1MD0 - chains A and B; structure by X-ray diffraction, 2.00 A resolution.

[Chain A (and B)]
Protein: C-ets-1 protein
Organism: Mus musculus
Notes: fragment: ETS domain, Residues 300-440; chain B of this document is another copy of the same molecule, construct and numbering; everything in this record applies to it too
UniProt: P27577 (ETS1_MOUSE); residues 300-440 here = UniProt positions 300-440
Sequence (141 residues; each row starts with the number of its first residue):
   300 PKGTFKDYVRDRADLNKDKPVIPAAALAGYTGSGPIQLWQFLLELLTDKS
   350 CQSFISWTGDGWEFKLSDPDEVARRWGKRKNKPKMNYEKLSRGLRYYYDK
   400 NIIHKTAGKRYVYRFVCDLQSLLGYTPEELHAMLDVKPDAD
Disordered / not traced: 438-440
UniProt features mapped onto this chain:
  - DNA-binding region: I335 to V415 (ETS)
  - region: F304 to A312 (Helix HI-1), A323 to T330 (Helix HI-2), L418 to L422 (Helix H4), P426 to M432 (Helix H5)
  - modified residue: K305 (N6-acetyllysine)
  - mutagenesis: L429 (L429A: Reduced autoinhibition)
From the paper describing this entry:
  - conformationally variable residues (order/disorder transition): P300 to D317
  - self-association interface (contacts with another copy of this molecule); pairs are residue here / residue on that copy: Y307-Y329, I321-F304 (hydrophobic contact), L326-F304 (hydrophobic contact), Y329-F304 (hydrophobic contact), L422-F304 (hydrophobic contact), F304
  - mutagenesis - F304A, Y307A, Y424A: decreased stability
  - mutagenesis - L422A: unchanged stability

[Chain A / chain B interface]
Contacting residue pairs - 41 pairs, chain A then chain B:
  G302(A) with Y329(B), hydrogen bond (backbone-side chain)
  T303(A) with Y329(B); S420(B); L421(B); L422(B); G423(B)
  F304(A) with V320(B); I321(B), hydrophobic; P322(B); A325(B); L326(B); Y329(B); L421(B), hydrogen bond (backbone-backbone); L422(B)
  K305(A) with L422(B), hydrogen bond (backbone-backbone); G423(B), hydrogen bond (side chain-backbone); Y424(B)
  Y307(A) with A325(B); G328(B); Y329(B), hydrophobic
  V320(A) with F304(B)
  I321(A) with F304(B), hydrophobic
  A325(A) with F304(B); Y307(B)
  L326(A) with F304(B)
  G328(A) with Y307(B)
  Y329(A) with P300(B); G302(B), hydrogen bond (side chain-backbone); T303(B); F304(B); Y307(B), hydrophobic
  S420(A) with T303(B)
  L421(A) with T303(B); F304(B), hydrogen bond (backbone-backbone)
  L422(A) with T303(B); F304(B), hydrogen bond (backbone-backbone); K305(B), hydrogen bond (backbone-backbone)
  G423(A) with T303(B); K305(B), hydrogen bond (backbone-side chain)
  Y424(A) with K305(B)
  E428(A) with K305(B), salt bridge
Also at the interface, not in a pair above, chain A (19 interface residues in all): K301, P322
Also at the interface, not in a pair above, chain B (19 interface residues in all): E428
The authors on this interface:
  - specific contacts: Y307(A)-Y329(B), I321(B)-F304(A) (hydrophobic contact), L326(B)-F304(A) (hydrophobic contact), Y329(B)-F304(A) (hydrophobic contact), L422(B)-F304(A) (hydrophobic contact)
  - interface residues, chain A: F304(A)

[Overview]
The chain A/chain B interface involves 19 residues from each chain, with 9 hydrogen bonds and 1 salt bridge.
Among the polar pairs are E428(A)-K305(B), G302(A)-Y329(B) and K305(A)-G423(B). The paper describes a contact
between Y307(A) and Y329(B); hydrophobic contacts between I321(B) and F304(A), L326(B) and F304(A) and Y329(B)
and F304(A) among others. From the paper: F304A, Y307A and Y424A of chain A reduce stability; the interface
residue F304(A).
Chain A and chain B are both C-ets-1 protein (Mus musculus); the structure, CRYSTAL STRUCTURE OF AN INHIBITED
FRAGMENT OF Ets-1, was determined by X-ray diffraction together with 1MDM from the same study.
